Entry 6J4Y (electron microscopy, 4.30 A resolution (low resolution: residue-level contacts below are approximate; hydrogen-bond / salt-bridge calls are withheld)); this record covers chains B and N of the 26 polymer chains in the assembly.

[Chain B]
Molecule: DNA-directed RNA polymerase subunit beta
Source organism: Komagataella phaffii (strain GS115 / ATCC 20864)
Notes: EC 2.7.7.6
Reference sequence: C4QZQ7 (C4QZQ7_KOMPG); numbering as in UniProt (aligned over 1-1227)
Chain sequence (1227 residues; each row starts with the number of its first residue):
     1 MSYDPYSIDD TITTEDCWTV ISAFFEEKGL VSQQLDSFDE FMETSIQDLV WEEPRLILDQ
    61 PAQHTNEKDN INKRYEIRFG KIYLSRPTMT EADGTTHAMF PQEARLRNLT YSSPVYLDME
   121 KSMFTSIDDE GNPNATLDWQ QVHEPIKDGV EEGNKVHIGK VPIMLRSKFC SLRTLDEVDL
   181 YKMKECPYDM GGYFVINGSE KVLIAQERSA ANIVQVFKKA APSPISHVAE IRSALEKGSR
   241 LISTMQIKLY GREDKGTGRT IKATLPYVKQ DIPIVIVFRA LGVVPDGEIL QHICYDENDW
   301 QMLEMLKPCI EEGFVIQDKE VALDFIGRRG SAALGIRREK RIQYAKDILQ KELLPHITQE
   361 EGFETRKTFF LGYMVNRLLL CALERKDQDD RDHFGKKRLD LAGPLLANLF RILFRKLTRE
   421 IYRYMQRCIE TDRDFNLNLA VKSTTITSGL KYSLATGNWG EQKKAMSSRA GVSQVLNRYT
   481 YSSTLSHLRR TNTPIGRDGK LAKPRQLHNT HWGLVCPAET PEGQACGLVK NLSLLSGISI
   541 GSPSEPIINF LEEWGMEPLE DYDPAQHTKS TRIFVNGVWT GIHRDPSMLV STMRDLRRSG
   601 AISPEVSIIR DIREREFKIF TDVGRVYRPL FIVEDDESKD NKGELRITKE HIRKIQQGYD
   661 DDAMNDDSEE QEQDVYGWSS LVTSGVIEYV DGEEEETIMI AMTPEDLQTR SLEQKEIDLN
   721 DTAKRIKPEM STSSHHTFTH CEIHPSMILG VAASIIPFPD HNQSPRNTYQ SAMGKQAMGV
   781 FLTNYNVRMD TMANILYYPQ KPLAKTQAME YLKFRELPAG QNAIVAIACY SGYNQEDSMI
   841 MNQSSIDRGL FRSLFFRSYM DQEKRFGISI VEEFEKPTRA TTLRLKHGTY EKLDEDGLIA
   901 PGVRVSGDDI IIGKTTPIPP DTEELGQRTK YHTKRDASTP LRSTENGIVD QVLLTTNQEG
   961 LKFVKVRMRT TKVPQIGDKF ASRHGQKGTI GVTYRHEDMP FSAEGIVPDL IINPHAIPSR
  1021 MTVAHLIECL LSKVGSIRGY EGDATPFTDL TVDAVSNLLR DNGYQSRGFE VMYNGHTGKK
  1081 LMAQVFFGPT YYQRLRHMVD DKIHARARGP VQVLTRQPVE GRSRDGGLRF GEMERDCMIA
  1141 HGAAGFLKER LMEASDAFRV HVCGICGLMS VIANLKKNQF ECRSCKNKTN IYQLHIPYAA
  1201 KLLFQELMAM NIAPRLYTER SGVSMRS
Not modelled in the structure: 1-8, 65-68, 129-152, 663-674, 712-718, 921-930, 1223-1227

[Chain N]
Molecule: 198-nt DNA strand
Sequence (198 nucleotides; numbered -125 to 72; the number before each row is that of its first residue; numbers below 1 keep their minus sign (DG-125 is residue -125)):
  -125 GCTTACGTCA GTCTGGCCAT CTTTGTGTTT GGTGTGTTTG GGTGGTGGCC GTTTTCGTTG
   -65 TTTTTTTCTG TCTCGTGCCT GGTGTCTTGG GTGTAATCCC CTTGGCGGTT AAAACGCGGG
    -5 GGACAGCGCG TACGTGCGTT TAAGCGGTGC TAGAGCTGTC TACGACCAAT TGAGCGGCCT
    55 CGGCACCGGG ATTCTGAT
Not modelled in the structure: -125 to -55, -36 to -32

[How chain B and chain N interact]
Residue-residue contacts (9; chain B residue first):
  Tyr267(B) with DG-37(N)
  Arg419(B) with DT-39(N)
  Lys463(B) with DC-40(N)
  Lys464(B) with DG-37(N)
  Ile495(B) with DA-31(N)
  Asp498(B) with DA-31(N)
  Gly499(B) with DA-31(N)
  Lys500(B) with DA-30(N)
  Ile868(B) with DT-46(N)

[In short]
9 residues of chain B face 6 of chain N across their interface.
Here chain B is DNA-directed RNA polymerase subunit beta (Komagataella phaffii (strain GS115 / ATCC 20864))
and chain N is a 198-nt DNA strand. Entry 6J4Y (RNA polymerase II elongation complex bound with Elf1 and
Spt4/5, stalled at SHL(-1) of the nucleosome ...) was determined by electron microscopy (same publication as
6IR9, 6J4W, 6J4X, 6J4Z, 6J50 and 6J51).
